Entry 8F5A (X-ray diffraction, 1.95 A resolution); this record covers chains A and D of the 5 polymer chains in the assembly.

== Chain A ==
Molecule: heavy chain HLA-B*57:01
From: Homo sapiens
UniProtKB: U6BR87 (U6BR87_HUMAN); residues 1-278 here correspond to UniProt positions 25-302 (UniProt number = residue number + 24)
Chain sequence (278 residues; each row starts with the number of its first residue):
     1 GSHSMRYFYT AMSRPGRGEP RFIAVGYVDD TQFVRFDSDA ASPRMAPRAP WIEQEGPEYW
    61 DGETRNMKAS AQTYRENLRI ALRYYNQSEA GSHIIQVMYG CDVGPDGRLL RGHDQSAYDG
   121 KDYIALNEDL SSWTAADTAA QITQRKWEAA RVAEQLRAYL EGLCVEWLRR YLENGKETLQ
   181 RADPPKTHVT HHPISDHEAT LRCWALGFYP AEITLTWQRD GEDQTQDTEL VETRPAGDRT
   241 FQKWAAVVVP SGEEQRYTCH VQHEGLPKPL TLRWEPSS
Disordered / not traced: 277-278
Cystine bridges: Cys-101/Cys-164, Cys-203/Cys-259

== Chain D ==
Molecule: KS1 TCR beta chain
From: Homo sapiens
Chain sequence (239 residues; numbered 3 to 242; 1 number in that range is skipped by the numbering (no residue carries it; nothing is unmodelled there); the number before each row is that of its first residue):
     3 GVTQTPRYLI KTRGQQVTLS CSPISGHRSV SWYQQTPGQG LQFLFEYFSE TQRNKGNFP
    63 GRFSGRQFSN SRSEMNVSTL ELGDSALYLC ASSVGGTEAF FGQGTRLTVV EDLKNVFPPE
   123 VAVFEPSEAE ISHTQKATLV CLATGFYPDH VELSWWVNGK EVHSGVCTDP QPLKEQPALN
   183 DSRYALSSRL RVSATFWQNP RNHFRCQVQF YGLSENDEWT QDRAKPVTQI VSAEAWGRAD
Disordered / not traced: 242
Cystine bridges: Cys-23/Cys-92, Cys-143/Cys-208

== Interface between chain A and chain D ==
Contacting residue pairs (21):
  Arg-65(A) with Thr-53(D); Gln-54(D), hydrogen bond (side chain-backbone); Arg-55(D); Lys-57(D)
  Asn-66(A) with Arg-55(D)
  Lys-68(A) with Thr-53(D)
  Ala-69(A) with Phe-50(D); Ser-51(D); Thr-53(D)
  Gln-72(A) with Ser-51(D); Glu-52(D); Thr-53(D)
  Thr-73(A) with Phe-50(D); Ser-51(D), hydrogen bond
  Ala-150(A) with Val-96(D); Gly-97(D); Gly-98(D), hydrogen bond (backbone-backbone)
  Arg-151(A) with Gly-98(D), hydrogen bond (backbone-backbone); Glu-100(D), salt bridge
  Gln-155(A) with Gly-97(D); Gly-98(D)
Other interface residues (no listed pair), chain A (10 interface residues in all): Val-152
Other interface residues (no listed pair), chain D (12 interface residues in all): Thr-99

== Overview ==
Chain A and chain D form an interface of 10 and 12 residues respectively; the contacts include 4 hydrogen
bonds and 1 salt bridge. Polar pairs include Arg-151(A)/Glu-100(D), Arg-65(A)/Gln-54(D) and
Thr-73(A)/Ser-51(D).
Here chain A is heavy chain HLA-B*57:01 and chain D is KS1 TCR beta chain, both from Homo sapiens. Entry 8F5A
(Crystal Structure of KS1 TCR in complex with HLA-B*57:01-TW10) was determined by X-ray diffraction together
with 8F7M from the same study.
